PDB entry 8XEL | electron microscopy, 2.80 A resolution | chains A and B

# Chain A
Protein: Integrin alpha-V
Source organism: Homo sapiens
Reference sequence: P06756 (ITAV_HUMAN); numbering as in UniProt (aligned over 1-1048)
Sequence (1048 residues; each row starts with the number of its first residue):
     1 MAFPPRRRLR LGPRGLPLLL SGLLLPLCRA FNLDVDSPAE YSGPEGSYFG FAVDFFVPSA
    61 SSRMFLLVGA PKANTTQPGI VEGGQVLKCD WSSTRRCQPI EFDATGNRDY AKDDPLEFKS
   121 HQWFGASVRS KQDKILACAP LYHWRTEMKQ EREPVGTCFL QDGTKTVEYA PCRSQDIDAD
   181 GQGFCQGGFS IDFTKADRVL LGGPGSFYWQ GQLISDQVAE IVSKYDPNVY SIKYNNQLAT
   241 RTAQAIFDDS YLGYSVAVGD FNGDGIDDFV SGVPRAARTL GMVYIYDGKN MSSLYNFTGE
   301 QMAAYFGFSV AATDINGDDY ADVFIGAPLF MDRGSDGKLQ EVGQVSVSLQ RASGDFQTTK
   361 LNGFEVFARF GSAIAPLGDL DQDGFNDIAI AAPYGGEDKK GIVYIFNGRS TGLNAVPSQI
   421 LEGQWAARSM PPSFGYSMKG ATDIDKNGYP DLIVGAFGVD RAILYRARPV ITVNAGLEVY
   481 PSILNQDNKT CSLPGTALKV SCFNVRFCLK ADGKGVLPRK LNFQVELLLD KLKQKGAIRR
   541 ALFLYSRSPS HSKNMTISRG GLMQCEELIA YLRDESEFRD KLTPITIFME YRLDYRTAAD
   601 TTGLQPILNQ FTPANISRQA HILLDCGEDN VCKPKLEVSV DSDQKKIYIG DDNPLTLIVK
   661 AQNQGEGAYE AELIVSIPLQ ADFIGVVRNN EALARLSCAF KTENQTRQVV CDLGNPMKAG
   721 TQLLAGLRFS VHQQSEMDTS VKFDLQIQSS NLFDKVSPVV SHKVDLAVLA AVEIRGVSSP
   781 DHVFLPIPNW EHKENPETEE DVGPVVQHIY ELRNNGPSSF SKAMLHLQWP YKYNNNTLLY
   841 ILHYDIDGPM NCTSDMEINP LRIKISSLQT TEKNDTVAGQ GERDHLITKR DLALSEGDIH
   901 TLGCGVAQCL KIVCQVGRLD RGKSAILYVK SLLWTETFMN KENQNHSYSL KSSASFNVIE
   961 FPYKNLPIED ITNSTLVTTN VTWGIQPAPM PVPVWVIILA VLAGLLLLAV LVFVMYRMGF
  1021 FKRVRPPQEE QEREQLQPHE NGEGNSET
Unresolved in the structure: 1-30, 623-1048
Disulfide bonds: Cys89-Cys97, Cys138-Cys158, Cys172-Cys185, Cys491-Cys502, Cys508-Cys565

# Chain B
Protein: Integrin beta-3
Source organism: Homo sapiens
Reference sequence: P05106 (ITB3_HUMAN); residues 1-788 here = UniProt positions 1-788
Sequence (788 residues; each row starts with the number of its first residue):
     1 MRARPRPRPL WATVLALGAL AGVGVGGPNI CTTRGVSSCQ QCLAVSPMCA WCSDEALPLG
    61 SPRCDLKENL LKDNCAPESI EFPVSEARVL EDRPLSDKGS GDSSQVTQVS PQRIALRLRP
   121 DDSKNFSIQV RQVEDYPVDI YYLMDLSYSM KDDLWSIQNL GTKLATQMRK LTSNLRIGFG
   181 AFVDKPVSPY MYISPPEALE NPCYDMKTTC LPMFGYKHVL TLTDQVTRFN EEVKKQSVSR
   241 NRDAPEGGFD AIMQATVCDE KIGWRNDASH LLVFTTDAKT HIALDGRLAG IVQPNDGQCH
   301 VGSDNHYSAS TTMDYPSLGL MTEKLSQKNI NLIFAVTENV VNLYQNYSEL IPGTTVGVLS
   361 MDSSNVLQLI VDAYGKIRSK VELEVRDLPE ELSLSFNATC LNNEVIPGLK SCMGLKIGDT
   421 VSFSIEAKVR GCPQEKEKSF TIKPVGFKDS LIVQVTFDCD CACQAQAEPN SHRCNNGNGT
   481 FECGVCRCGP GWLGSQCECS EEDYRPSQQD ECSPREGQPV CSQRGECLCG QCVCHSSDFG
   541 KITGKYCECD DFSCVRYKGE MCSGHGQCSC GDCLCDSDWT GYYCNCTTRT DTCMSSNGLL
   601 CSGRGKCECG SCVCIQPGSY GDTCEKCPTC PDACTFKKEC VECKKFDRGA LHDENTCNRY
   661 CRDEIESVKE LKDTGKDAVN CTYKNEDDCV VRFQYYEDSS GKSILYVVEE PECPKGPDIL
   721 VVLLSVMGAI LLIGLAALLI WKLLITIHDR KEFAKFEEER ARAKWDTANN PLYKEATSTF
   781 TNITYRGT
Unresolved in the structure: 1-28, 508-788
Disulfide bonds: Cys31-Cys49, Cys39-Cys461, Cys42-Cys64, Cys52-Cys75, Cys203-Cys210, Cys258-Cys299, Cys400-Cys412, Cys432-Cys459, Cys463-Cys483, Cys474-Cys486, Cys488-Cys497
Swiss-Prot annotation at these positions:
  - region: Cys203 to Cys210 (Involved in CX3CL1-, NRG1-, FGF1- and IGF1-binding), Gln293 to Met313 (CX3CL1-binding)
  - motif: Thr777 to Ile783 (LIR)
  - binding site (Mg(2+)): Ser147, Ser149, Glu246
  - binding site (Ca(2+)): Ser149, Asp152, Asp153, Asp184, Asn241, Asp243, Pro245, Glu246, Asp277, Met361
  - modified residue: Thr767 (Phosphothreonine), Tyr773 (Phosphotyrosine), Thr779 (Phosphothreonine), Tyr785 (Phosphotyrosine)
  - glycosylation (N-linked (GlcNAc...) asparagine): Asn125, Asn346, Asn397, Asn478, Asn585, Asn680
  - natural variant: Leu59 (L59P: In alloantigen HPA-1B), Cys64 (C64Y: In GT2; uncertain significance), Arg119 (R119W: In GT2; uncertain significance), Tyr141 (Y141C: In GT2), Leu143 (L143W: In GT2), Met144 (M144R: In GT2), Asp145 (D145N: In GT2; D145Y: In GT2), Met150 (M150V: In GT2), Thr166 (T166I: Probable risk factor for neonatal thrombocytopenia), Arg169 (R169Q: In alloantigen HPA-4B), Ser188 (S188L: In GT2), Leu222 (L222P: In GT2), 22 further natural variant entries in UniProt
  - mutagenesis: Glu502 to Gln508 (Increases ligand-binding activity), Arg659 (R659A: Slight increase in ligand-binding activity; when associated with 698-D--K-702 del), Asp698 to Lys702 (Slight increase in ligand-binding activity; when associated with A-659), Tyr773 (Y773A: No effect on cell surface location but impairs interaction with TNS3 and PEAK1), Tyr785 (Y785A: No effect on cell surface location but impairs interaction with TNS3 and PEAK1)

# Chain A / chain B interface
Residue-residue contacts - 69 pairs, chain A then chain B:
  Tyr48(A) - Val292(B)  hydrophobic
  Trp123(A) - Gly290(B)
  Leu141(A) - Leu288(B)
  Leu141(A) - Gly290(B)
  His143(A) - Ser188(B)  hydrogen bond
  Gln150(A) - Ser194(B)  hydrogen bond (backbone-side chain)
  Glu151(A) - Ser194(B)
  Arg152(A) - Ile193(B)
  Arg152(A) - Ser194(B)
  Asp178(A) - Arg242(B)  salt bridge
  Phe184(A) - Arg242(B)
  Gln186(A) - Leu288(B)  hydrogen bond (side chain-backbone)
  Phe189(A) - Arg287(B)
  Phe189(A) - Leu288(B)  hydrophobic
  Trp209(A) - Pro189(B)
  Trp209(A) - Asp243(B)
  Trp209(A) - Leu288(B)
  Asp248(A) - Lys279(B)
  Asp249(A) - Ala244(B)
  Asp249(A) - Pro245(B)
  Asp249(A) - Lys279(B)  salt bridge
  Tyr251(A) - His281(B)
  Tyr251(A) - Asp285(B)
  Tyr251(A) - Leu288(B)
  Tyr254(A) - Leu284(B)  hydrogen bond (side chain-backbone)
  Tyr254(A) - Arg287(B)
  Tyr254(A) - Leu288(B)  hydrophobic
  Arg275(A) - Thr280(B)  hydrogen bond (side chain-backbone)
  Arg275(A) - His281(B)
  Arg275(A) - Asp285(B)  salt bridge
  Arg278(A) - Asn342(B)  hydrogen bond (side chain-backbone)
  Arg278(A) - Leu343(B)
  Arg278(A) - Asn346(B)  hydrogen bond
  Thr279(A) - Ile282(B)
  Thr279(A) - Tyr347(B)  hydrogen bond
  Met302(A) - Asn346(B)
  Met302(A) - Tyr347(B)  hydrophobic
  Met302(A) - Leu350(B)
  Ala303(A) - Ile282(B)  hydrophobic
  Ala303(A) - Leu318(B)  hydrophobic
  Tyr305(A) - Ile282(B)  hydrophobic
  Tyr305(A) - Ala283(B)
  Tyr305(A) - Leu284(B)  hydrogen bond (side chain-backbone)
  Tyr305(A) - Asp285(B)  hydrogen bond
  Phe308(A) - Leu284(B)  hydrophobic
  Phe308(A) - Arg287(B)
  Leu329(A) - Ala283(B)  hydrophobic
  Leu329(A) - Leu284(B)  hydrophobic
  Met331(A) - Gly319(B)
  Asp336(A) - Lys410(B)  hydrogen bond (backbone-side chain)
  Leu339(A) - Leu350(B)
  Glu341(A) - Ser317(B)  hydrogen bond
  Glu341(A) - Leu318(B)
  Glu341(A) - Gly319(B)  hydrogen bond (side chain-backbone)
  Phe367(A) - Gly319(B)
  Phe367(A) - Leu320(B)
  Phe367(A) - Glu323(B)
  Arg369(A) - Leu284(B)
  Tyr394(A) - Pro294(B)
  Met430(A) - Gln293(B)
  Tyr436(A) - Arg287(B)
  Phe457(A) - Val292(B)  hydrophobic
  Lys533(A) - Glu502(B)
  Lys535(A) - Glu501(B)  salt bridge
  Ala537(A) - Glu502(B)
  Phe578(A) - Asp503(B)
  Arg579(A) - Asp503(B)  hydrogen bond (backbone-side chain)
  Arg579(A) - Tyr504(B)  hydrogen bond (side chain-backbone)
  Arg579(A) - Arg505(B)
Interface residues without a listed pair, chain A (48 interface residues in all): Phe51, Pro154, Pro204, Gln301, Pro328, Lys338, Pro431, Ile538, Asp580
Interface residues without a listed pair, chain B (39 interface residues in all): Ala289, Val385

# In short
48 residues of chain A and 39 residues of chain B are in contact, with 15 hydrogen bonds and 4 salt bridges.
Among the polar pairs are Asp178(A)-Arg242(B), Asp249(A)-Lys279(B) and Arg275(A)-Asp285(B).
Chain A is Integrin alpha-V and chain B is Integrin beta-3, both from Homo sapiens; the structure, Cryo-EM
structure of integrin ITGAV/ITGB3 complex, conformation 3, was determined by electron microscopy.
